PDB entry 7VAQ | electron microscopy, 3.60 A resolution | chains K and L of the 12 polymer chains in the assembly

Chain K:
Protein: V-type ATP synthase subunit G
From: Thermus thermophilus HB8
UniProtKB: Q5SIT5 (Q5SIT5_THET8); residue numbers follow UniProt; this construct covers 1-120
Amino-acid sequence (120 residues; numbered 1 to 120; the number before each row is that of its first residue):
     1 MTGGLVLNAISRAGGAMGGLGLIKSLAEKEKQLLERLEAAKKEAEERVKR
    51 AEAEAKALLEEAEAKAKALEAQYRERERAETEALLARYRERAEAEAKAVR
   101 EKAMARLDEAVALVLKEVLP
Disordered / not traced: 1-80

Chain L:
Protein: V-type ATP synthase subunit E
From: Thermus thermophilus HB8
UniProtKB: P74901 (VATE_THET8); residues 1-188 here = UniProt positions 1-188
Amino-acid sequence (188 residues; numbered 1 to 188; the number before each row is that of its first residue):
     1 MSKLEAILSQEVEAEIQALLQEAEAKAEAVKREAEEKAKALLQARERALE
    51 AQYRAALRRAESAGELLVATARTQARGEVLEEVRRRVREALEALPQKPEW
   101 PEVVRKLALEALEALPGAKALVANPEDLPHLEALARERGVELQAEPALRL
   151 GVRAVGAEGKTQVENSLLARLDRAWDALSSKVAQALWG
Disordered / not traced: 1-60

Interface between chain K and chain L:
Pairs across the interface (42; chain K residue first):
  Tyr-88(K) with Gly-64(L); Val-68(L)
  Arg-89(K) with Leu-67(L)
  Arg-91(K) with Val-68(L)
  Ala-92(K) with Leu-67(L); Val-68(L), hydrophobic; Ala-71(L)
  Glu-95(K) with Val-68(L)
  Ala-96(K) with Ala-71(L); Ala-75(L), hydrophobic
  Val-99(K) with Trp-187(L)
  Arg-100(K) with Ala-75(L); Val-79(L)
  Lys-102(K) with Leu-186(L); Trp-187(L)
  Ala-103(K) with Leu-186(L)
  Arg-106(K) with Ala-185(L), hydrogen bond (side chain-backbone); Leu-186(L)
  Leu-107(K) with Val-79(L); Val-83(L), hydrophobic; Leu-186(L)
  Glu-109(K) with Ala-185(L)
  Ala-110(K) with Val-83(L), hydrophobic; Val-182(L), hydrophobic
  Val-111(K) with Val-83(L); Arg-86(L)
  Val-114(K) with Val-87(L), hydrophobic; Trp-175(L), hydrophobic; Val-182(L), hydrophobic
  Leu-115(K) with Ala-90(L), hydrophobic; Leu-91(L), hydrophobic
  Glu-117(K) with Leu-178(L)
  Val-118(K) with Leu-91(L), hydrophobic; Leu-167(L); Arg-170(L); Leu-171(L), hydrophobic
  Leu-119(K) with Leu-94(L), hydrophobic
  Pro-120(K) with Val-103(L), hydrophobic; Leu-107(L), hydrophobic; Glu-110(L); Leu-167(L); Arg-170(L)
Other interface residues (no listed pair), chain K (23 interface residues in all): Leu-85, Leu-113
Other interface residues (no listed pair), chain L (28 interface residues in all): Arg-72, Arg-76, Glu-82, Lys-181

In short:
The interface between chain K and chain L involves 23 residues on one side and 28 on the other; the contacts
include 1 hydrogen bond. The hydrogen-bonded pair is Arg-106(K)/Ala-185(L).
Chain K is V-type ATP synthase subunit G and chain L is V-type ATP synthase subunit E, both from Thermus
thermophilus HB8; the structure, V1EG of V/A-ATPase from Thermus thermophilus, high ATP, state3-2, was
determined by electron microscopy together with 7VAI, 7VAJ, 7VAK, 7VAL, 7VAM, 7VAN and 11 further entries from
the same study.
